PDB entry 9E1M | electron microscopy, 3.25 A resolution | chains A and I of the 11 polymer chains in the assembly

Chain A:
Molecule: Histone H3.2
From: Xenopus laevis
UniProtKB: P84233 (H32_XENLA); residues 0-135 here correspond to UniProt positions 1-136 (UniProt number = residue number + 1)
Chain sequence (136 residues; each row starts with the number of its first residue; numbering starts at 0):
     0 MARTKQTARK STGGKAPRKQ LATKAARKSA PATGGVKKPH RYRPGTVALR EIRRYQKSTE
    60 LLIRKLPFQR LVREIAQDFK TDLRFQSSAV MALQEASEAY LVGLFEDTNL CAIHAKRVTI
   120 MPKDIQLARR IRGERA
Disordered / not traced: 0-36, 134-135
Swiss-Prot annotation at these positions:
  - modified residue: Arg2 (Asymmetric dimethylarginine), Thr3 (Phosphothreonine), Lys4 (Allysine), Gln5 (5-glutamyl dopamine), Thr6 (Phosphothreonine), Arg8 (Citrulline), Lys9 (N6,N6,N6-trimethyllysine), Ser10 (ADP-ribosylserine), Thr11 (Phosphothreonine), Lys14 (N6-(2-hydroxyisobutyryl)lysine), Arg17 (Asymmetric dimethylarginine), Lys18 (N6-(2-hydroxyisobutyryl)lysine), Lys23 (N6-(2-hydroxyisobutyryl)lysine), Arg26 (Citrulline), Lys27 (N6,N6,N6-trimethyllysine), Ser28 (ADP-ribosylserine), Lys36 (N6,N6,N6-trimethyllysine), Lys37 (N6-methyllysine), Tyr41 (Phosphotyrosine), Lys56 (N6,N6,N6-trimethyllysine) and 8 more in UniProt
  - lipidation: Cys110 (S-palmitoyl cysteine)

Chain I:
Molecule: 149-nt DNA strand
From: Homo sapiens
Sequence (149 nucleotides; each row starts with the number of its first residue; numbers below 1 keep their minus sign (DA-73 is residue -73)):
   -73 ACAGGATGTA TATATCTGAC ACGTGCCTGG AGACTAGGGA GTAATCCCCT TGGCGGTTAA
   -13 AACGCGGGGG ACAGCGCGTA CGTGCGTTTA AGCGGTGCTA GAGCTGTCTA CGACCAATTG
    47 AGCGGCCTCG GCACCGGGAT TCTCCAGGG

Interface between chain A and chain I:
Pairs across the interface - 25 pairs, chain A then chain I:
  His39(A) - DT-67(I)  sugar contact
  Arg40(A) - DG8(I)  base contact
  Arg40(A) - DT9(I)  hydrogen bond to the base
  Arg40(A) - DG10(I)  hydrogen bond to the sugar
  Tyr41(A) - DT-67(I)  phosphate contact
  Tyr41(A) - DG-66(I)  sugar contact
  Tyr41(A) - DT9(I)  sugar contact
  Tyr41(A) - DG10(I)  hydrogen bond to the phosphate
  Pro43(A) - DG8(I)  phosphate contact
  Pro43(A) - DT9(I)  phosphate contact
  Gly44(A) - DT9(I)  hydrogen bond to the phosphate
  Thr45(A) - DT9(I)  phosphate contact
  Val46(A) - DT9(I)  hydrogen bond to the phosphate
  Val46(A) - DG10(I)  phosphate contact
  Ala47(A) - DT9(I)  phosphate contact
  Arg49(A) - DG-66(I)  sugar contact
  Arg49(A) - DT-65(I)  phosphate contact
  Arg63(A) - DG18(I)  salt bridge to the phosphate
  Lys64(A) - DG18(I)  hydrogen bond to the phosphate
  Leu65(A) - DA17(I)  phosphate contact
  Leu65(A) - DG18(I)  hydrogen bond to the phosphate
  Pro66(A) - DA17(I)  phosphate contact
  Arg69(A) - DA17(I)  salt bridge to the phosphate
  Arg83(A) - DA26(I)  phosphate contact
  Arg83(A) - DG27(I)  salt bridge to the phosphate
Also at the interface, not in a pair above, chain A (17 interface residues in all): Arg42, Asp81

Summary:
The interface between chain A and chain I involves 17 residues on one side and 10 on the other, with 7
hydrogen bonds and 3 salt bridges. Polar contacts include Arg40(A)-DT9(I), Arg40(A)-DG10(I) and
Tyr41(A)-DG10(I).
Chain A is Histone H3.2 (Xenopus laevis) and chain I is a 149-nt DNA strand (Homo sapiens); the structure,
Snf2h bound nucleosome complex - ClassA2, was determined by electron microscopy, deposited together with 9E1L,
9E1N, 9E1O, 9E1P, 9E1Q, 9E1R and 4 further entries.
